Entry 5QYA (X-ray diffraction, 1.55 A resolution); this record covers chains A and B.

[Chain A]
Molecule: Pre-mRNA-splicing factor 8
Source organism: Saccharomyces cerevisiae (strain ATCC 204508 / S288c)
Notes: fragment: yPrp8 RNaseH
UniProtKB: P33334 (PRP8_YEAST); numbering as in UniProt (aligned over 1836-2090)
Chain sequence (258 residues; numbered 1833 to 2090; the number before each row is that of its first residue):
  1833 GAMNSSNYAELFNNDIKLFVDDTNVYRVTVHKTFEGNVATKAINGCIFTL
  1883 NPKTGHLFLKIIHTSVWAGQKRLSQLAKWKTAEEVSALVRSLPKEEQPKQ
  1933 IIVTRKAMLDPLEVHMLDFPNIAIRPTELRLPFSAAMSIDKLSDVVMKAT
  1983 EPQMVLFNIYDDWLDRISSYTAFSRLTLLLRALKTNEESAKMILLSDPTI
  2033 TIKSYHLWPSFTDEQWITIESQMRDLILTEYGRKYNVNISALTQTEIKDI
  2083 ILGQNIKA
Disordered / not traced: 2087-2090
Sequence notes: expression tag (1833-1835)
Curated features (UniProtKB/Swiss-Prot):
  - mutagenesis: Asp1853 (D1853A: Alters protein folding. Severely impaired growth. Strongly reduced growth at 35 degrees Celsius; when associated with A-1854; D1853N: Reduced growth at 30 degrees Celsius ...), Asp1854 (D1854A: Reduced growth at 30 degrees Celsius. Strongly reduced growth at 16 degrees Celsius. Strongly reduced growth at 35 degrees Celsius; when associated with A-1853 ...), Thr1855 (T1855A: Reduced growth at 30 degrees Celsius. Strongly reduced growth at 16 degrees Celsius), Thr1936 (T1936A: Reduced growth at 30 degrees Celsius. Strongly reduced growth at 16 degrees Celsius), Arg1937 (R1937K: Severely impaired growth. Reduced growth at 30 degrees Celsius. Strongly reduced growth at 16 degrees Celsius)
Ligand contacts:
  - r-1,2-propanediol (PGR), molecule 1: Glu1945, Ile1954, Ala1955, Ile1956
  - r-1,2-propanediol (PGR), molecule 2: Ser1970, Ile1971, Asp1972, Leu2015, Lys2023, Leu2026, Leu2027, Ile2034, Leu2039, Trp2040, Pro2041
  - SY4 (N-[5-azanyl-2,4-bis(fluoranyl)phenyl]propane-1-sulfonamide), molecule 1: His1888, Leu1889, Phe1890, Leu1988, Phe1989, Asn1990
  - SY4, molecule 2: Ser2006, Thr2009, Leu2010, Arg2056, Lys2080, Ile2083, Leu2084

[Chain B]
Molecule: A1 cistron-splicing factor AAR2
Source organism: Saccharomyces cerevisiae (strain ATCC 204508 / S288c)
Notes: fragment: GAMA - Aar2(1-152) - SSSSS - Aar2(171-317); engineered mutation(s): L153_D170delinsSSSSS
UniProtKB: P32357 (AAR2_YEAST); numbering as in UniProt; present here: 1-152, 171-317
Chain sequence (308 residues; each row starts with the number of its first residue; note: 13 numbers in that range are skipped by the numbering (no residue carries them; nothing is unmodelled there); numbers below 1 keep their minus sign (Gly-3 is residue -3)):
    -3 GAMAMNTVPFTSAPIEVTIGIDQYSFNVKENQPFHGIKDIPIGHVHVIHF
    47 QHADNSSMRYGYWFDCRMGNFYIQYDPKDGLYKMMEERDGAKFENIVHNF
    97 KERQMMVSYPKIDEDDTWYNLTEFVQMDKIRKIVRKDENQFSYVDSSMTT
   147 VQENEL
   166 SSSSSDPAHSLNYTVINFKSREAIRPGHEMEDFLDKSYYLNTVMLQGIFK
   216 NSSNYFGELQFAFLNAMFFGNYGSSLQWHAMIELICSSATVPKHMLDKLD
   266 EILYYQIKTLPEQYSDILLNERVWNICLYSSFQKNSLHNTEKIMENKYPE
   316 LL
Disordered / not traced: -3 to 0, 166-169
Sequence notes: expression tag (-3 to 0); linker (166-170)
Curated features (UniProtKB/Swiss-Prot):
  - region: Leu261 to Ile282 (Leucine-zipper)
  - modified residue: Ser253 (Phosphoserine), Thr274 (Phosphothreonine)
  - mutagenesis: Ser253 (S253A: No effect on interaction with PRP8; S253D/E: Disrupts interaction with PRP8)
Ligand contacts: SY4 (N-[5-azanyl-2,4-bis(fluoranyl)phenyl]propane-1-sulfonamide): Pro5, Phe6, Thr7, Tyr68, Gln70, Glu83, Lys88, Phe89, Ile92, Phe96

[Interface between chain A and chain B]
Residue-residue contacts (17; chain A residue first):
  Gln1907(A) with Met195(B); Leu199(B)
  Leu1908(A) with Met195(B), hydrophobic
  Trp1911(A) with Glu194(B); Met195(B), hydrophobic; Phe198(B), hydrophobic
  Asp1942(A) with Lys184(B), salt bridge
  Glu1945(A) with Lys184(B), salt bridge
  Val1946(A) with Ile189(B), hydrophobic; Glu194(B); Phe198(B), hydrophobic
  His1947(A) with Glu194(B), salt bridge
  Leu1949(A) with Lys184(B); Ser185(B); Arg186(B); Ile189(B), hydrophobic
  Asp1950(A) with Arg186(B), salt bridge

[Overview]
9 residues of chain A and 8 residues of chain B are in contact, with 4 salt bridges. Polar contacts include
Asp1942(A)-Lys184(B), Glu1945(A)-Lys184(B) and His1947(A)-Glu194(B). Bound to chain A: compound SY4 and
r-1,2-propanediol. Chain B binds compound SY4.
Chain A is Pre-mRNA-splicing factor 8 and chain B is A1 cistron-splicing factor AAR2, both from Saccharomyces
cerevisiae (strain ATCC 204508 / S288c); the structure, PanDDA analysis group deposition -- Aar2/RNaseH in
complex with fragment F2X-Entry D02a, was determined by X-ray diffraction, deposited together with 5QY1, 5QY2,
5QY3, 5QY4, 5QY5, 5QY6 and 128 further entries.
